7N2Q - chains A and B of the 5 polymer chains in the assembly; structure by X-ray diffraction, 2.70 A resolution.

[Chain A]
Molecule: Human leukocyte antigen B27
Source organism: Homo sapiens
UniProtKB: A3F718 (A3F718_HUMAN); residues 1-278 here correspond to UniProt positions 11-288 (UniProt number = residue number + 10)
Chain sequence (278 residues; each row starts with the number of its first residue):
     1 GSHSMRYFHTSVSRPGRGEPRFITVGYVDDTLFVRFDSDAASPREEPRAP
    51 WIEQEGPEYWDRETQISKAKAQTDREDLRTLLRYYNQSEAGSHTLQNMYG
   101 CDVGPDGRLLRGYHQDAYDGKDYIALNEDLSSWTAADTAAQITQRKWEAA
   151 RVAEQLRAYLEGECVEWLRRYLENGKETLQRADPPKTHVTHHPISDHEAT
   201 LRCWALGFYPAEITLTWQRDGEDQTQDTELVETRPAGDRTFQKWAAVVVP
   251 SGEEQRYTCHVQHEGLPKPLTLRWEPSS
Unresolved in the structure: 277-278
Disulfide bonds: Cys101-Cys164, Cys203-Cys259
Sequence notes: conflict Ser67 (Cys77 in A3F718)
What the authors report for this chain:
  - mutagenesis - H114Y: unchanged stability
  - mutagenesis - D116H: unchanged signaling with YeiH protein

[Chain B]
Molecule: Beta-2-microglobulin
Source organism: Homo sapiens
UniProtKB: P61769 (B2MG_HUMAN); residues 1-99 here correspond to UniProt positions 21-119 (UniProt number = residue number + 20)
Chain sequence (100 residues; each row starts with the number of its first residue; numbering starts at 0):
     0 MIQRTPKIQVYSRHPAENGKSNFLNCYVSGFHPSDIEVDLLKNGERIEKV
    50 EHSDLSFSKDWSFYLLYYTEFTPTEKDEYACRVNHVTLSQPKIVKWDRDM
Disulfide bonds: Cys25-Cys80
Sequence notes: initiating methionine (0)
Swiss-Prot annotation at these positions:
  - modified residue: Gln2 (Pyrrolidone carboxylic acid)
  - glycosylation: Ile1 (N-linked (Glc) (glycation) isoleucine), Lys19 (N-linked (Glc) (glycation) lysine), Lys41 (N-linked (Glc) (glycation) lysine), Lys48 (N-linked (Glc) (glycation) lysine), Lys58 (N-linked (Glc) (glycation) lysine), Lys91 (N-linked (Glc) (glycation) lysine), Lys94 (N-linked (Glc) (glycation) lysine)

[Chain A / chain B interface]
Contacting residue pairs - 49 pairs, chain A then chain B:
  Phe8(A) with Ser55(B); Phe56(B), hydrophobic
  His9(A) with Phe56(B)
  Thr10(A) with Leu54(B); Phe56(B); Phe62(B)
  Ile23(A) with Leu54(B)
  Val25(A) with Asp53(B); Ser55(B)
  Tyr27(A) with Tyr63(B), hydrogen bond
  Arg35(A) with Asp53(B), salt bridge
  Thr94(A) with Phe62(B)
  Gln96(A) with His31(B), hydrogen bond; Phe56(B); Trp60(B), hydrogen bond (side chain-backbone); Phe62(B)
  Asn97(A) with Phe56(B)
  Gln115(A) with Trp60(B)
  Ala117(A) with Trp60(B), hydrophobic
  Asp119(A) with Met0(B); Ile1(B); His31(B)
  Gly120(A) with Ile1(B); His31(B); Trp60(B)
  Lys121(A) with Ile1(B)
  Asp122(A) with Trp60(B), hydrogen bond
  His192(A) with Asp98(B)
  Arg202(A) with Asp98(B), salt bridge; Met99(B)
  Trp204(A) with Asp98(B); Met99(B)
  Val231(A) with Gln8(B)
  Glu232(A) with Lys6(B); Gln8(B), hydrogen bond (backbone-side chain); Tyr26(B); Ser28(B), hydrogen bond
  Arg234(A) with Gln8(B), hydrogen bond; Tyr10(B); Met99(B), hydrogen bond (side chain-backbone)
  Pro235(A) with Tyr10(B), hydrogen bond (backbone-side chain); Tyr26(B)
  Ala236(A) with Arg12(B), hydrogen bond (backbone-side chain); Asn24(B), hydrogen bond (backbone-side chain)
  Gly237(A) with Arg12(B), hydrogen bond (backbone-side chain)
  Gln242(A) with Tyr10(B); Ser11(B), hydrogen bond (side chain-backbone); Arg12(B), hydrogen bond (side chain-backbone)
  Trp244(A) with Met99(B)
Interface residues without a listed pair, chain A (33 interface residues in all): Val12, Asp37, Met98, Asp116, Thr233, Asp238
Interface residues without a listed pair, chain B (25 interface residues in all): Arg3, Pro32, Ser33, Asp59, Leu65

[Summary]
Chain A and chain B form an interface of 33 and 25 residues respectively; the contacts include 14 hydrogen
bonds and 2 salt bridges. Among the polar pairs are Arg35(A)-Asp53(B), Arg202(A)-Asp98(B) and
Tyr27(A)-Tyr63(B). From the paper: H114Y of chain A leaves stability unchanged; D116H of chain A leaves
signaling with YeiH protein unchanged.
Chain A is Human leukocyte antigen B27 and chain B is Beta-2-microglobulin, both from Homo sapiens; the
structure, AS4.3-yeih-HLA*B27, was determined by X-ray diffraction, deposited together with 7N2N, 7N2O, 7N2P,
7N2R, 7N2S and 8CX4.
